8AT5 - chains A and B of the 4 polymer chains in the assembly; structure by electron microscopy, 2.90 A resolution.

[Chain A]
Protein: Capsid protein VP1
From: Human coxsackievirus A9 (strain Griggs)
UniProt: P21404 (POLG_CXA9); residues 1-299 here correspond to UniProt positions 569-867 (UniProt number = residue number + 568)
Chain sequence (299 residues; numbered 1 to 299; the number before each row is that of its first residue):
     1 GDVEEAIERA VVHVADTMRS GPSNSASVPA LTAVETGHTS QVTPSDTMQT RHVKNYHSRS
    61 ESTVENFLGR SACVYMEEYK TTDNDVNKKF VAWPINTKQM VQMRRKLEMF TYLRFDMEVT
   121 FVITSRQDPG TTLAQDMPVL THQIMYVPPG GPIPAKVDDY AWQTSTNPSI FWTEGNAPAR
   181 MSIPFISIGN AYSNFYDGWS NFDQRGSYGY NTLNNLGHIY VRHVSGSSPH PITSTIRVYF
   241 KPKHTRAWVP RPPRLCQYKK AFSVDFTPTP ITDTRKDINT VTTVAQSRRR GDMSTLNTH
Unresolved in the structure: 8-10, 284-299
Differences from the reference sequence: variant Val11 (Arg579 in P21404), Val12 (Cys580 in P21404), His13 (Thr581 in P21404), Ser20 (Thr588 in P21404), Asn84 (Lys652 in P21404), Asp85 (His653 in P21404), His142 (Arg710 in P21404)
UniProt features mapped onto this chain:
  - motif: Arg290 to Asp292 (Cell attachment site)
  - site: His299 (Cleavage)

[Chain B]
Protein: Capsid protein VP2
From: Human coxsackievirus A9 (strain Griggs)
UniProt: P21404 (POLG_CXA9); residues 1-261 here correspond to UniProt positions 70-330 (UniProt number = residue number + 69)
Chain sequence (261 residues; row label = number of the first residue in the row):
     1 SPTVEECGYS DRVRSITLGN STITTQECAN VVVGYGRWPT YLRDDEATAE DQPTQPDVAT
    61 CRFYTLDSIK WEKGSVGWWW KFPEALSDMG LFGQNMQYHY LGRAGYTIHV QCNASKFHQG
   121 CLLVVCVPEA EMGGAVVGQA FSATAMANGD KAYEFTSATQ SDQTKVQTAI HNAGMGVGVG
   181 NLTIYPHQWI NLRTNNSATI VMPYINSVPM DNMFRHYNFT LMVIPFVKLD YADTASTYVP
   241 ITVTVAPMCA EYNGLRLAQA Q
Unresolved in the structure: 1-9, 261
Differences from the reference sequence: variant Val110 (Leu179 in P21404)
UniProt features mapped onto this chain:
  - site: Gln261 (Cleavage)

[How chain A and chain B interact]
Pairs across the interface (88; chain A residue first):
  Val34(A) - Trp189(B)
  Glu35(A) - Gln188(B)
  Glu35(A) - Trp189(B)
  Glu35(A) - Asn191(B)  hydrogen bond
  Glu35(A) - Thr194(B)
  Thr36(A) - Ala29(B)
  Thr36(A) - Asn30(B)
  Thr36(A) - Val32(B)
  Thr36(A) - Gln188(B)  hydrogen bond (backbone-side chain)
  Thr111(A) - Glu129(B)
  Tyr112(A) - Glu129(B)  hydrogen bond
  Tyr112(A) - Asn206(B)
  Tyr112(A) - Ser207(B)
  Asn190(A) - Ser207(B)  hydrogen bond (backbone-backbone)
  Asn190(A) - Val208(B)
  Asn190(A) - Pro209(B)
  Ala191(A) - Ser207(B)
  Phe195(A) - Glu129(B)
  Phe195(A) - Glu131(B)
  Tyr196(A) - Glu129(B)
  Tyr196(A) - Glu131(B)
  Tyr196(A) - His216(B)
  Asp197(A) - Lys81(B)  salt bridge
  Asp197(A) - Glu129(B)  hydrogen bond (backbone-side chain)
  Asp197(A) - Ala130(B)
  Asp197(A) - Glu131(B)
  Asp197(A) - His216(B)  hydrogen bond (backbone-side chain)
  Asp197(A) - Tyr217(B)  hydrogen bond (backbone-backbone)
  Gly198(A) - Arg215(B)
  Trp199(A) - Phe141(B)
  Trp199(A) - Ser142(B)
  Trp199(A) - Ala143(B)  hydrophobic
  Trp199(A) - Met146(B)  hydrophobic
  Trp199(A) - Arg215(B)  hydrogen bond (backbone-backbone)
  Trp199(A) - Tyr217(B)
  Ser200(A) - Arg215(B)  hydrogen bond (backbone-side chain)
  Asn201(A) - Arg215(B)
  Phe202(A) - Tyr100(B)  hydrophobic
  Phe202(A) - Asn212(B)
  Phe202(A) - Arg215(B)
  Phe202(A) - Ala260(B)
  Gln204(A) - Glu84(B)  hydrogen bond
  Gln204(A) - Ala143(B)
  Gln204(A) - Phe214(B)  hydrogen bond (side chain-backbone)
  Gln204(A) - Tyr217(B)
  Tyr208(A) - Glu131(B)
  Tyr208(A) - Met132(B)  hydrogen bond (side chain-backbone)
  Tyr208(A) - Phe141(B)  hydrophobic
  Tyr208(A) - Met146(B)  hydrophobic
  Gly209(A) - Glu131(B)
  Tyr210(A) - Glu131(B)
  Val249(A) - Tyr35(B)
  Val249(A) - Pro128(B)  hydrophobic
  Pro250(A) - Ile184(B)
  Pro250(A) - Tyr185(B)
  Arg251(A) - Pro128(B)  hydrogen bond (side chain-backbone)
  Arg251(A) - Glu129(B)  hydrogen bond (side chain-backbone)
  Arg251(A) - Tyr185(B)
  Pro252(A) - Val177(B)
  Pro252(A) - Asn181(B)
  Pro252(A) - Ile184(B)
  Pro252(A) - Tyr185(B)
  Pro253(A) - Val177(B)
  Arg254(A) - Gly176(B)
  Leu255(A) - Gly176(B)  hydrogen bond (backbone-backbone)
  Leu255(A) - Gly178(B)
  Cys256(A) - Asn172(B)  hydrogen bond
  Cys256(A) - Gly176(B)  hydrogen bond (backbone-backbone)
  Lys259(A) - Val137(B)
  Lys260(A) - Gly138(B)
  Val264(A) - Glu131(B)
  Asp265(A) - Gly133(B)
  Asp265(A) - Gly134(B)  hydrogen bond (side chain-backbone)
  Asp265(A) - Val137(B)
  Asp265(A) - Gly138(B)  hydrogen bond (side chain-backbone)
  Phe266(A) - Val137(B)
  Phe266(A) - Gln167(B)
  Phe266(A) - Asn172(B)
  Phe266(A) - Gly174(B)
  Phe266(A) - Met175(B)
  Phe266(A) - Gly176(B)
  Pro268(A) - Thr159(B)
  Pro268(A) - Gln167(B)
  Pro268(A) - His171(B)
  Pro268(A) - Asn172(B)
  Thr269(A) - His171(B)  hydrogen bond (backbone-side chain)
  Thr269(A) - Asn172(B)  hydrogen bond (backbone-side chain)
  Ile271(A) - His171(B)
Also at the interface, not in a pair above, chain A (39 interface residues in all): Gly37, Gly189, Asp203, Thr267
Also at the interface, not in a pair above, chain B (52 interface residues in all): Ala169, Val179, His187, Ile205, Thr220, Gln259

[Summary]
39 residues of chain A and 52 residues of chain B are in contact, with 21 hydrogen bonds and 1 salt bridge.
Polar contacts include Asp197(A)-Lys81(B), Glu35(A)-Asn191(B) and Thr36(A)-Gln188(B).
Here chain A is Capsid protein VP1 and chain B is Capsid protein VP2, both from Human coxsackievirus A9
(strain Griggs). Entry 8AT5 (native Coxsackievirus A9) was determined by electron microscopy, deposited
together with 8AW6 and 8AXX.
